PDB entry 8ITL | electron microscopy, 3.23 A resolution | chains R and A of the 5 polymer chains in the assembly

== Chain R ==
Name: Gastric inhibitory polypeptide receptor
From: Homo sapiens
Reference sequence: P48546 (GIPR_HUMAN), isoform P48546-3; numbering as in UniProt (aligned over 22-385)
Amino-acid sequence (364 residues; row label = number of the first residue in the row):
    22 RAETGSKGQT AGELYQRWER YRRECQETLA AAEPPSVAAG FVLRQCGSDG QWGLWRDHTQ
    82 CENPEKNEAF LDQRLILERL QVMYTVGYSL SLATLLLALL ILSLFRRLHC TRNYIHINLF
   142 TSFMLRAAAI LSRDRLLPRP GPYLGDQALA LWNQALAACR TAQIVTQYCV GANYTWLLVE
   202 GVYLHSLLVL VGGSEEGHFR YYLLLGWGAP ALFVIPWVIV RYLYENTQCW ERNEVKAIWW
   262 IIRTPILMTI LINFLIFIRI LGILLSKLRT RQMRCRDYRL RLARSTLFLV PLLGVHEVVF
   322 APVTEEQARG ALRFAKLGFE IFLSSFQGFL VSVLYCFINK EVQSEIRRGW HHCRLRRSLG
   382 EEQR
Unresolved in the structure: 22-87, 160-173, 380-385
Sequence notes: engineered mutation Phe309 (Thr in P48546)
Disulfide bonds: Cys180-Cys250
What the authors report for this chain:
  - contacts within the chain: Tyr109-Ser345 (hydrogen bond), Arg147-Gln348 (hydrogen bond), Tyr195-Gly315 (hydrogen bond)
  - conformationally variable residues (side-chain flip): Trp251, Ser345, Gln348

== Chain A ==
Name: Guanine nucleotide-binding protein G(s) subunit alpha isoforms short
From: Bos taurus
Reference sequence: P04896 (GNAS2_BOVIN); residue numbers follow UniProt; this construct covers 1-394
Amino-acid sequence (394 residues; numbered 1 to 394; the number before each row is that of its first residue):
     1 MGCLGNSKTE DQRNEEKAQR EANKKIEKQL QKDKQVYRAT HRLLLLGAGE SGKNTIVKQM
    61 RILHVNGFNG EGGEEDPQAA RSNSDGEKAT KVQDIKNNLK EAIETIVAAM SNLVPPVELA
   121 NPENQFRVDY ILSVMNVPDF DFPPEFYEHA KALWEDEGVR ACYERSNEYQ LIDCAQYFLD
   181 KIDVIKQDDY VPSDQDLLRC RVLTSGIFET KFQVDKVNFH MFDVGAQRDE RRKWIQCFND
   241 VTAIIFVVAS SSYNMVIRED NQTNRLQAAL KLFDSIWNNK WLRDTSVILF LNKQDLLAEK
   301 VLAGKSKIED YFPEFARYTT PEDATPEPGE DPRVTRAKYF IRDEFLRIST ASGDGRHYCY
   361 PHFTCAVDTE NIRRVFNDCR DIIQRMHLRQ YELL
Unresolved in the structure: 1-8, 61-204, 252-261
Sequence notes: engineered mutation Asn54 (Ser in P04896), Ala226 (Gly in P04896), Ala268 (Glu in P04896), Lys271 (Asn in P04896), Asp274 (Lys in P04896), Lys280 (Arg in P04896), Asp284 (Thr in P04896), Thr285 (Ile in P04896)
UniProt features mapped onto this chain:
  - region: Arg42 to Lys53, Thr55 (G1 motif), Asp196 to Thr204 (G2 motif), Phe219 to Gly225, Gln227, Arg228 (G3 motif), Ile288 to Asp295 (G4 motif), Thr364 to Thr369 (G5 motif)
  - binding site (GTP): Gly47 to Lys53, Thr55, Leu197 to Thr204, Asp223 to Gly225, Gln227, Asn292 to Asp295, Ala366
  - binding site (Mg(2+)): Thr204
  - modified residue: Ser352 (Phosphoserine)
  - lipidation: Gly2 (N-palmitoyl glycine), Cys3 (S-palmitoyl cysteine)
  - cross-link: Lys300 (Glycyl lysine isopeptide (Lys-Gly) (interchain with G-Cter in ubiquitin))

== Interface between chain R and chain A ==
Contacting residue pairs (37):
  Arg133(R) - Gln390(A)
  Arg133(R) - Tyr391(A)
  Glu201(R) - Tyr391(A)
  Tyr204(R) - Tyr391(A)
  Leu205(R) - Tyr391(A)  hydrophobic
  Leu205(R) - Leu393(A)  hydrophobic
  Leu208(R) - His387(A)
  Leu209(R) - Gln384(A)  hydrogen bond (backbone-side chain)
  Leu209(R) - His387(A)
  Leu209(R) - Leu388(A)  hydrophobic
  Leu211(R) - Arg380(A)  hydrogen bond (backbone-side chain)
  Val212(R) - Lys216(A)
  Val212(R) - Val217(A)
  Gly213(R) - Val217(A)
  Gly213(R) - Arg380(A)
  Gly214(R) - Ala39(A)
  Ser215(R) - Arg38(A)
  Ser215(R) - Ala39(A)
  Leu285(R) - Leu393(A)
  Leu285(R) - Leu394(A)  hydrophobic
  Lys288(R) - Asp381(A)  salt bridge
  Lys288(R) - Gln384(A)
  Lys288(R) - Arg385(A)  hydrogen bond (backbone-side chain)
  Lys288(R) - Leu388(A)
  Thr291(R) - Arg385(A)
  Arg292(R) - Tyr358(A)
  Arg292(R) - Arg385(A)
  Leu301(R) - Leu393(A)
  Leu301(R) - Leu394(A)
  Arg305(R) - Glu392(A)
  Arg305(R) - Leu393(A)
  Phe309(R) - Leu393(A)  hydrophobic
  Tyr356(R) - Tyr391(A)
  Ile359(R) - Glu392(A)
  Asn360(R) - Gln390(A)
  Lys361(R) - Glu392(A)  salt bridge
  Glu362(R) - Gln390(A)
Also at the interface, not in a pair above, chain R (28 interface residues in all): His137, Val210, Ile281, Ile284, Leu289
Also at the interface, not in a pair above, chain A (17 interface residues in all): Thr350
From the paper, about this interface:
  - pairs named by the authors: Leu211(R)-Arg380(A) (backbone contact)

== Summary ==
Chain R and chain A form an interface of 28 and 17 residues respectively; the contacts include 3 hydrogen
bonds and 2 salt bridges. Polar contacts include Lys288(R)-Asp381(A), Lys361(R)-Glu392(A) and
Leu209(R)-Gln384(A). The paper describes a backbone contact between Leu211(R) and Arg380(A). From the paper:
conformational variability at Trp251(R), Ser345(R) and Gln348(R); contacts within the chain involving
Tyr109(R), Ser345(R) and Arg147(R) among others.
Chain R is Gastric inhibitory polypeptide receptor (Homo sapiens) and chain A is Guanine nucleotide-binding
protein G(s) subunit alpha isoforms short (Bos taurus); the structure, Cryo-EM structure of GIPR splice
variant 1 (SV1) in complex with Gs protein, was determined by electron microscopy (same publication as 8ITM).
